Entry 8CW9 (electron microscopy, 3.46 A resolution); this record covers chains A and C of the 15 polymer chains in the assembly.

# Chain A
Name: Fusion glycoprotein F0
Source organism: Human metapneumovirus
UniProt: H6X1Z0 (H6X1Z0_9MONO); residues 1-490 here = UniProt positions 1-490
Amino-acid sequence (551 residues; each row starts with the number of its first residue):
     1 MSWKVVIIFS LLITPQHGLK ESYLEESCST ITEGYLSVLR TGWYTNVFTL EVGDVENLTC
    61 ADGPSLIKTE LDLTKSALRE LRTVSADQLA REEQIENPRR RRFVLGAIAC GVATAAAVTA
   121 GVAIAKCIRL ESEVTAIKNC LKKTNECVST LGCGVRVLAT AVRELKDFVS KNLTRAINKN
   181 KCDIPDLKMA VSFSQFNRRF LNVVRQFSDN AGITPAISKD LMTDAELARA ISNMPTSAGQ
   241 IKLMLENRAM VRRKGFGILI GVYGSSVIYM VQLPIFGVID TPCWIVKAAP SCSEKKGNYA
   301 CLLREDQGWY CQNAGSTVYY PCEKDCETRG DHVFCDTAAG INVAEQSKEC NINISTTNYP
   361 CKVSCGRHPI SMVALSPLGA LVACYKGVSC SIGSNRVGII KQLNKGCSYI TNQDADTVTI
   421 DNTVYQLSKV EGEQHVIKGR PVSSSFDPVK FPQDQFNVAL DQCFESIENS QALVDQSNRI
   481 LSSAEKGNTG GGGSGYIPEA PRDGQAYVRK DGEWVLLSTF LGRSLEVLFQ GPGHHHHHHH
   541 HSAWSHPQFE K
Disordered / not traced: 1-18, 87-102, 465-551
Differences from the reference sequence: engineered mutation Arg100 (Gln in H6X1Z0), Arg101 (Ser in H6X1Z0), Cys110 (Leu in H6X1Z0), Cys127 (Thr in H6X1Z0), Cys140 (Ala in H6X1Z0), Cys147 (Ala in H6X1Z0), Cys153 (Asn in H6X1Z0), Pro185 (Ala in H6X1Z0), Lys219 (Leu in H6X1Z0), Ile231 (Val in H6X1Z0), Cys322 (Asn in H6X1Z0), Cys365 (Thr in H6X1Z0), Gln453 (Glu in H6X1Z0), Cys463 (Val in H6X1Z0); expression tag (491-551)
Disulfides: Cys28-Cys407, Cys60-Cys182, Cys110-Cys322, Cys127-Cys153, Cys140-Cys147, Cys283-Cys311, Cys292-Cys301, Cys326-Cys335, Cys350-Cys361, Cys365-Cys463, Cys384-Cys390
Covalently attached groups: N-acetylglucosamine (NAG) linked to Asn57
What the authors report for this chain:
  - post-translational modification sites: Asn57
  - mutagenesis - K179R: unchanged binding to ADI-61026 light (proposed by the authors, not directly observed)
  - post-translational modification sites: Asn172 (proposed by the authors, not directly observed)

# Chain C
Name: ADI-61026 heavy
Source organism: Homo sapiens
Amino-acid sequence (228 residues; row label = number of the first residue in the row; a row labelled like 35A-35B holds insertion residues (35A, then the next letters in order)):
     1 QVQLVQSGPA LVKSTQTLTL TCTFSGFALT TSGMC
35A-35B VS
    36 WVRQPPGKAL EWLARIDWED NTYYSTSLKT RVTISKDPSK NQVVLTM
82A-82C TNM
    83 DPVDTATYYC ARSYITDW
100A-100F KKDWFF
   101 DLWGRGTLVT VSSASTKGPS VFPLAPSSKS TSGGTAALGC LVKDYFPEPV TVSWNSGALT
   161 SGVHTFPAVL QSSGLYSLSS VVTVPSSSLG TQTYICNVNH KPSNTKVDKK VEPKSCD
Disordered / not traced: 1, 112-217
Disulfides: Cys22-Cys92
Residues lining bound ligands: N-acetylglucosamine (NAG; 2-acetamido-2-deoxy-beta-D-glucopyranose): Ser32, Tyr96, Thr98
What the authors report for this chain:
  - binding site for N-acetylglucosamine: Ser32

# How chain A and chain C interact
Contacting residue pairs (19; chain A residue first):
  Asp54(A) - Ser32(C)
  Asp54(A) - Lys100A(C)  salt bridge
  Asn57(A) - Thr98(C)  hydrogen bond
  Asn57(A) - Asp99(C)
  Leu58(A) - Asp99(C)
  Leu58(A) - Trp100(C)
  Thr59(A) - Asp99(C)  hydrogen bond (backbone-side chain)
  Thr59(A) - Trp100(C)  hydrogen bond (backbone-side chain)
  Leu71(A) - Trp100(C)  hydrophobic
  Lys166(A) - Glu54(C)  salt bridge
  Leu173(A) - Trp100(C)  hydrophobic
  Thr174(A) - Trp100(C)
  Thr174(A) - Lys100B(C)  hydrogen bond (backbone-side chain)
  Arg175(A) - Lys100B(C)
  Ile177(A) - Trp100(C)
  Ile177(A) - Lys100B(C)
  Asn178(A) - Lys100B(C)
  Asn180(A) - Asp99(C)  hydrogen bond
  Asn180(A) - Trp100(C)
Interface features reported in the paper:
  - pairs named by the authors: Asp54(A)-Lys100A(C) (salt bridge), Leu58(A)-Trp100(C) (hydrophobic contact), Thr59(A)-Asp99(C) (hydrogen bond), Leu71(A)-Trp100(C) (hydrophobic contact), Lys166(A)-Glu54(C) (salt bridge), Leu173(A)-Trp100(C) (hydrophobic contact), Ile177(A)-Trp100(C) (hydrophobic contact), Asn180(A)-Asp99(C) (hydrogen bond)

# In short
Chain A and chain C form an interface of 12 and 7 residues respectively; the contacts include 5 hydrogen bonds
and 2 salt bridges. Among the polar pairs are Asp54(A)-Lys100A(C), Lys166(A)-Glu54(C) and Asn57(A)-Thr98(C).
The authors report salt bridges between Asp54(A) and Lys100A(C) and Lys166(A) and Glu54(C); hydrophobic
contacts between Leu58(A) and Trp100(C), Leu71(A) and Trp100(C) and Leu173(A) and Trp100(C) among others;
hydrogen bonds between Thr59(A) and Asp99(C) and Asn180(A) and Asp99(C). The paper reports a binding site for
N-acetylglucosamine at Ser32(C); K179R of chain A leaves binding to ADI-61026 light unchanged.
Chain A is Fusion glycoprotein F0 (Human metapneumovirus) and chain C is ADI-61026 heavy (Homo sapiens); the
structure, Prefusion-stabilized hMPV fusion protein bound to ADI-61026 and MPE8 Fabs, was determined by
electron microscopy.
